PDB entry 2FIE | X-ray diffraction, 2.81 A resolution | chains A and H of the 4 polymer chains in the assembly

[Chain A (and H)]
Protein: Fructose-1,6-bisphosphatase 1
Source organism: Homo sapiens
Notes: EC 3.1.3.11; chain H of this document is another copy of the same molecule, construct and numbering; everything in this record applies to it too
Chain sequence (338 residues; numbered 0 to 337; the number before each row is that of its first residue; numbering starts at 0):
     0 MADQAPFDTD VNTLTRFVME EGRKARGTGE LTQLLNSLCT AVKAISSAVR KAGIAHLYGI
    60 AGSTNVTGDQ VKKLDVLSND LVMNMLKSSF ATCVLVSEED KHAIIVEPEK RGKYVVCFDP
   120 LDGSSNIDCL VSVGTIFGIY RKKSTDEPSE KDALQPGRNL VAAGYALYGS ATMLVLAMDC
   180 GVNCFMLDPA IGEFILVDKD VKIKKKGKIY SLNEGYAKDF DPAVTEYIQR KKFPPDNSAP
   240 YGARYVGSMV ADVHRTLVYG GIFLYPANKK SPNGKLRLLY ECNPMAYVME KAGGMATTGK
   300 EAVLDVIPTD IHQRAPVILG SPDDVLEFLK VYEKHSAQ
Disordered / not traced: 0-8, 63-71, 337
Differences from the reference sequence: variant K217 (Arg218 in 15277851)
Small-molecule neighbours:
  - A74 (2,5-dichloro-N-[5-methoxy-7-(6-methoxypyridin-3-yl)-1,3-benzoxazol-2-yl]benzenesulfonamide), molecule 1: V17, M18, E20, G21, R22, A24, R25, G26, T27, G28, E29, L30, T31, L34, Y113, M177
  - A74, molecule 2: G26, T27, G28, T31, Q32

[Interface between chain A and chain H]
Residue-residue contacts (13; chain A residue first):
  G58(A) with N83(H), hydrogen bond (backbone-side chain)
  I59(A) with A43(H), hydrophobic; L80(H); N83(H), hydrogen bond (backbone-side chain); M84(H), hydrophobic
  A60(A) with D79(H)
  D79(A) with A60(H)
  L80(A) with I59(H); A60(H), hydrophobic
  N83(A) with G58(H), hydrogen bond (side chain-backbone); I59(H), hydrogen bond (side chain-backbone); G61(H)
  M84(A) with I59(H)
Also at the interface, not in a pair above, chain A (12 interface residues in all): T39, A43, H55, G61, L76
Also at the interface, not in a pair above, chain H (12 interface residues in all): T39, H55, L76

[In short]
The chain A/chain H interface involves 12 residues from each chain, with 4 hydrogen bonds. Polar contacts
include G58(A)-N83(H) and I59(A)-N83(H). Bound to chain A: compound A74.
Chain A and chain H are both Fructose-1,6-bisphosphatase 1 (Homo sapiens); the structure, Structure of human
liver FBPase complexed with potent benzoxazole allosteric inhibitors, was determined by X-ray diffraction
together with 2FIX from the same study.
